Entry 9MHZ (electron microscopy, 2.70 A resolution); this record covers chains A and B of the 4 polymer chains in the assembly.

== Chain A ==
Name: Transport permease protein
Organism: Staphylococcus aureus
UniProt: A0A0H2XIF1 (A0A0H2XIF1_STAA3); residue numbers follow UniProt; this construct covers 1-270
Chain sequence (294 residues; numbered -23 to 270; the number before each row is that of its first residue; numbers below 1 keep their minus sign (Met-23 is residue -23)):
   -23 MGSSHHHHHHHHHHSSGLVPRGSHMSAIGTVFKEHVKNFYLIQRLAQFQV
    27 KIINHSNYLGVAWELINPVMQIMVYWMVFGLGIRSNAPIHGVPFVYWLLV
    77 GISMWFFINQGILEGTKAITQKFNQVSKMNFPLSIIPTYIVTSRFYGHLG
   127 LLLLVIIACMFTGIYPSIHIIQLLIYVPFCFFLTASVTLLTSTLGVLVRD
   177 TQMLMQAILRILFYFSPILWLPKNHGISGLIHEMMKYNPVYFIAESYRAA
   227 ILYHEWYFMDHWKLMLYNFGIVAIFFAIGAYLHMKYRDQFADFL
Not modelled in the structure: -23 to 0
Differences from the reference sequence: initiating methionine (-23); expression tag (-22 to 0)
Residues lining bound ligands:
  - Targocil-II (A1AV9), molecule 1: Met53, Val54, Leu57, Gly58, Ile59
  - Targocil-II (A1AV9), molecule 2: Phe55, Ile59, Arg60, Tyr190, Phe191, Leu195, Trp196, Leu197, Lys199, Ile207
  - Lauryl Maltose Neopentyl Glycol (AV0): Leu170, Leu173, Val174, Asp176, Leu258, Lys261, Tyr262, Gln265, Asp268, Phe269

== Chain B ==
Name: Teichoic acids export ATP-binding protein TagH
Organism: Staphylococcus aureus
Notes: EC 7.5.2.4
UniProt: Q2FJ01 (TAGH_STAA3); residues 1-264 here = UniProt positions 1-264
Chain sequence (264 residues; each row starts with the number of its first residue):
     1 MNVSVNIKNVTKEYRIYRTNKERMKDALIPKHKNKTFFALDDISLKAYEG
    51 DVIGLVGINGSGKSTLSNIIGGSLSPTVGKVDRNGEVSVIAISAGLSGQL
   101 TGIENIEFKMLCMGFKRKEIKAMTPKIIEFSELGEFIYQPVKKYSSGMRA
   151 KLGFSINITVNPDILVIDEALSVGDQTFAQKCLDKIYEFKEQNKTIFFVS
   201 HNLGQVRQFCTKIAWIEGGKLKDYGELDDVLPKYEAFLNDFKKKSKAEQK
   251 EFRNKLDESRFVIK
Curated features (UniProtKB/Swiss-Prot):
  - binding site (ATP): Gly57 to Ser64
Metal / ion sites: Mg2+: Ser64 (together with ATP-gamma-S)
Residues lining bound ligands:
  - ATP-gamma-S (AGS; phosphothiophosphoric acid-adenylate ester), molecule 1: Tyr14, Phe37, Ala39, Ile58, Asn59, Gly60, Ser61, Gly62, Lys63, Ser64, Thr65, His201, Arg260
  - ATP-gamma-S (AGS), molecule 2: Phe136, Lys143, Tyr144, Ser145, Ser146, Gly147, Met148
  - Lauryl Maltose Neopentyl Glycol (AV0): Lys12, Glu13, Tyr14, Arg15, Ala27, Thr77
From the paper describing this entry:
  - catalytic residues: Glu169 (proposed by the authors, not directly observed)

== Chain A / chain B interface ==
Contacting residue pairs (21; chain A residue first):
  Tyr16(A) with Glu107(B); Arg117(B)
  Leu17(A) with Leu111(B), hydrophobic
  Arg20(A) with Glu107(B), salt bridge
  Leu21(A) with Phe108(B), hydrophobic
  Phe24(A) with Glu104(B); Glu107(B); Phe108(B), hydrophobic
  Lys27(A) with Glu104(B)
  Ile28(A) with Gln99(B); Leu100(B), hydrophobic
  His31(A) with Gln99(B); Lys142(B)
  Lys104(A) with Asn68(B); Ser73(B)
  Met105(A) with Cys112(B); Met113(B), hydrophobic
  Asn106(A) with Met113(B)
  Phe107(A) with Cys112(B)
  Asp264(A) with Ser75(B)
  Asp268(A) with Lys12(B), salt bridge
Also at the interface, not in a pair above, chain A (18 interface residues in all): Gln101, Val102, Ser103, Ala267
Also at the interface, not in a pair above, chain B (19 interface residues in all): Leu74, Ala94, Ser97, Lys109, Pro140

== Summary ==
18 residues of chain A and 19 residues of chain B are in contact; the contacts include 2 salt bridges. Polar
contacts include Arg20(A)-Glu107(B) and Asp268(A)-Lys12(B). Lauryl Maltose Neopentyl Glycol is bound between
chain A and chain B. Chain A binds Targocil-II. Bound to chain B: ATP-gamma-S. From the paper: the catalytic
residue Glu169(B).
Here chain A is Transport permease protein and chain B is Teichoic acids export ATP-binding protein TagH, both
from Staphylococcus aureus. Entry 9MHZ (Cryo-EM structure of S. aureus TarGH in complex with Targocil-II and
ATP-gamma-S in a catalytically incompetent ...) was determined by electron microscopy (same publication as
9CFL, 9CFP, 9MHD and 9MHU).
